3MDB - chains A and C; structure by X-ray diffraction, 2.95 A resolution.

[Chain A]
Name: Kinesin-like protein KIF13B
Organism: Homo sapiens
Notes: fragment: Fha domain to 545)
Reference sequence: Q9NQT8 (KI13B_HUMAN); residues 440-545 here = UniProt positions 440-545
Sequence (124 residues; each row starts with the number of its first residue):
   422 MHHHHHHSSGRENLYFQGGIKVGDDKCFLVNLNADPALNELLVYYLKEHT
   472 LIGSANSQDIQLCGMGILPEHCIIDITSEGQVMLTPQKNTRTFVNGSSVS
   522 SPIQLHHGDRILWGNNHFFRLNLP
Disordered / not traced: 422-447
Differences from the reference sequence: expression tag (422-439)

[Chain C]
Name: Arf-GAP with dual PH domain-containing protein 1
Organism: Homo sapiens
Reference sequence: O75689 (ADAP1_HUMAN); residues 1-374 here = UniProt positions 1-374
Sequence (392 residues; row label = number of the first residue in the row; numbers below 1 keep their minus sign (Met-17 is residue -17)):
   -17 MHHHHHHSSGRENLYFQGMAKERRRAVLELLQRPGNARCADCGAPDPDWA
    33 SYTLGVFICLSCSGIHRNIPQVSKVKSVRLDAWEEAQVEFMASHGNDAAR
    83 ARFESKVPSFYYRPTPSDCQLLREQWIRAKYERQEFIYPEKQEPYSAGYR
   133 EGFLWKRGRDNGQFLSRKFVLTEREGALKYFNRNDAKEPKAVMKIEHLNA
   183 TFQPAKIGHPHGLQVTYLKDNSTRNIFIYHEDGKEIVDWFNALRAARFHY
   233 LQVAFPGASDADLVPKLSRNYLKEGYMEKTGPKQTEGFRKRWFTMDDRRL
   283 MYFKDPLDAFARGEVFIGSKESGYTVLHGFPPSTQGHHWPHGITIVTPDR
   333 KFLFACETESDQREWVAAFQKAVDRPMLPQEYAVEAHFKHKP
Disordered / not traced: -17 to -13, 165-167, 262-269, 314-320, 371-374
Differences from the reference sequence: expression tag (-17 to 0)
Swiss-Prot annotation at these positions:
  - zinc finger: Cys21 to Cys44 (C4-type)
  - modified residue: Ser87 (Phosphoserine), Lys272 (N6-acetyllysine), Thr276 (Phosphothreonine)
  - natural variant: Ser241 (G241S: this construct carries the variant)
  - mutagenesis: Cys21 (C21A: Loss of GTPase-activating activity), Cys24 (C24A: Loss of GTPase-activating activity), Arg149 (R149C: 40-45% reduction in PtdInsP2 3-kinase dependent membrane localization. Almost complete loss of PtdInsP2 3-kinase dependent membrane localization; when associated with C-273), Arg273 (R273C: 70% reduction in PtdInsP2 3-kinase dependent membrane localization. Almost complete loss of PtdInsP2 3-kinase dependent membrane localization; when associated with C-149)
Metal / ion sites: Zn2+: Cys21, Cys24, Cys41, Cys44
Small-molecule neighbours: IP9 ((2R)-3-{[(R)-{[(1S,2S,3R,4S,5S,6S)-2,6-dihydroxy-3,4,5-tris(phosphonooxy)cyclohexyl]oxy}(hydroxy)phosphoryl]oxy}propane -1,2-diyl dioctanoate): Lys138, Arg139, Gly140, Arg141, Asp142, Asn143, Arg149, Tyr162, Asn164, Lys172, Arg206

[Interface between chain A and chain C]
Contacting residue pairs - 36 pairs, chain A then chain C:
  Val451(A) with Gln145(C)
  Asn452(A) with Gln145(C), hydrogen bond (backbone-side chain)
  Leu453(A) with Gly144(C); Gln145(C), hydrogen bond (backbone-side chain); Phe146(C), hydrogen bond (backbone-backbone)
  Asn454(A) with Trp137(C); Gln145(C); Phe146(C); Leu147(C); Tyr211(C), hydrogen bond
  Ala455(A) with Gln145(C), hydrogen bond (backbone-side chain)
  Asp456(A) with Leu147(C)
  Arg512(A) with His193(C); Glu213(C)
  Phe514(A) with Pro192(C), hydrophobic
  Asn516(A) with Ala187(C); Gly190(C)
  Gly517(A) with Pro186(C); Gly190(C), hydrogen bond (backbone-backbone); His191(C); Pro192(C)
  Arg531(A) with Ala187(C); Lys188(C); Ile189(C); Gly190(C)
  Leu533(A) with His191(C); Pro192(C)
  Asn536(A) with Glu213(C), hydrogen bond
  Asn537(A) with Trp137(C); Tyr211(C), hydrogen bond; Glu213(C)
  Phe539(A) with Phe146(C), hydrophobic; Ile189(C); Gly190(C); His191(C); Tyr211(C)
Also at the interface, not in a pair above, chain A (17 interface residues in all): Pro457, Leu463
Also at the interface, not in a pair above, chain C (16 interface residues in all): Asn143

[Overview]
The interface between chain A and chain C involves 17 residues on one side and 16 on the other, with 8
hydrogen bonds. Polar pairs include Asn452(A)-Gln145(C), Leu453(A)-Gln145(C) and Asn454(A)-Tyr211(C). Bound to
chain C: compound IP9. UniProt lists 4 mutagenesis sites on chain C.
Here chain A is Kinesin-like protein KIF13B and chain C is Arf-GAP with dual PH domain-containing protein 1,
both from Homo sapiens. Entry 3MDB (Crystal structure of the ternary complex of full length centaurin alpha-1,
KIF13B FHA domain, and IP4) was determined by X-ray diffraction.
